Entry 3UA5 (X-ray diffraction, 2.80 A resolution); this record covers chain A.

== Chain A ==
Name: Cytochrome P450 2B6
From: Homo sapiens
Notes: EC 1.14.14.1
UniProtKB: P20813 (CP2B6_HUMAN); residue numbers follow UniProt; this construct covers 29-491
Sequence (476 residues; numbered 1 to 495; 19 numbers in that range are skipped by the numbering (no residue carries them; nothing is unmodelled there); the number before each row is that of its first residue):
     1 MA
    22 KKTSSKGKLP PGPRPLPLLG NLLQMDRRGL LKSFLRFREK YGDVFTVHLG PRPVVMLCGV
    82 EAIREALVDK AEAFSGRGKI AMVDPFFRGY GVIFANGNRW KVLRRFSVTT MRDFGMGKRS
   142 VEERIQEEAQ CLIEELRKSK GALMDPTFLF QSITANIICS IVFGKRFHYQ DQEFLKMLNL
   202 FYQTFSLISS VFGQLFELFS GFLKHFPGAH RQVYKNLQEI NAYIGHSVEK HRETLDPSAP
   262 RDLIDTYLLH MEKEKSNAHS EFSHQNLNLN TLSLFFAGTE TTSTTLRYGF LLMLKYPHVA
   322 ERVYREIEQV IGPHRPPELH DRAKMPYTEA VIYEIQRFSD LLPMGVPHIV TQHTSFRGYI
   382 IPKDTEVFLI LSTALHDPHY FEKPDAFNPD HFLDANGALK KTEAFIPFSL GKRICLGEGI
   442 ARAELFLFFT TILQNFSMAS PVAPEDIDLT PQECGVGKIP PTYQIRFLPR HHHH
Unresolved in the structure: 1-2, 22-27, 493-495
Sequence notes: engineered mutation Ala2 (Glu in P20813), Lys22 (Arg in P20813), Lys23 (His in P20813), Thr24 (Pro in P20813), Ser25 (Asn in P20813), Ser26 (Thr in P20813), Lys27 (His in P20813), Gly28 (Asp in P20813), Lys29 (Arg in P20813), His226 (Tyr in P20813), Arg262 (Lys in P20813); expression tag (492-495)
Metal / ion sites: heme Fe: Cys436 (together with Amlodipine)
Ligand contacts:
  - Amlodipine (06X), molecule 1: Arg49, Leu51, Arg73, Gln215, Glu218, Leu219, Met365, Pro368, Glu387, Phe389, Gly476, Val477
  - Amlodipine (06X), molecule 2: Ile101, Ile114, Phe115, Phe206, Ile209, Ser210, Phe297, Ala298, Thr300, Glu301, Thr302, Leu363, Gly366, Val367, Val477
  - heme (HEM): Arg98, Val113, Ile114, Trp121, Arg125, Leu295, Ala298, Gly299, Thr302, Thr303, Thr306, Gln357, Leu362, Leu363, Val367, His369, Leu392, Pro428, Phe429, Ser430, Lys433, Arg434, Ile435, Cys436, Leu437, Gly438, Ala442
What the authors report for this chain:
  - conformationally variable residues (helix shift, loop rearrangement, side-chain flip): Leu43, Leu44, Leu51, Ile101, Met103, Val104, Ile209, Ser210, Val212, Gln215, Leu216, Glu218, Leu219, Phe220, Glu301, Leu362, Glu474, Cys475
  - binding site for Amlodipine: Phe115, Ser210, Gln215, Thr300, Glu301, Thr302, Met365, Gly366, Pro368, Gly478

== In short ==
Chain A binds heme and Amlodipine. The paper reports a binding site for Amlodipine at Phe115, Ser210 and
Gln215 among others; conformational variability at Leu43, Leu44 and Leu51 among others.
Chain A is Cytochrome P450 2B6 (Homo sapiens); the structure, Crystal Structure of P450 2B6 (Y226H/K262R) in
complex with two molecules of Amlodipine, was determined by X-ray diffraction, deposited together with 3TMZ.
